Entry 1QAM (X-ray diffraction, 2.20 A resolution); this record covers chain A.

[Chain A]
Protein: Ermc' methyltransferase
Organism: Bacillus subtilis
Notes: EC 2.1.1.48
UniProtKB: P13956 (ERM_BACSU); numbering as in UniProt (aligned over 1-244)
Amino-acid sequence (244 residues; numbered 1 to 244; the number before each row is that of its first residue):
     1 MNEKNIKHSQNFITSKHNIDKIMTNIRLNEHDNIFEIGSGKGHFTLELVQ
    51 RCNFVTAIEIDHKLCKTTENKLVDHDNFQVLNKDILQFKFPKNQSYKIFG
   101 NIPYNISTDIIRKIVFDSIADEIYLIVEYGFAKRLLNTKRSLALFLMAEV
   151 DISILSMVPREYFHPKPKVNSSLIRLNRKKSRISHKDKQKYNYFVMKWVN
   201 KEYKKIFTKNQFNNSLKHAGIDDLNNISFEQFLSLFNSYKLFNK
Not modelled in the structure: 1-9
Sequence notes: conflict Lys168 (Arg in P13956)
Swiss-Prot annotation at these positions:
  - binding site (S-adenosyl-L-methionine): Asn11, Ile13, Gly38, Glu59, Asp84, Asn101
  - mutagenesis: Asn11 (N11A: Reduces activity about 3-fold), Asn101 (N101A: Decreases affinity for S-adenosyl-L-methionine 4-fold. Reduces activity by 90%), Tyr104 (Y104A: Loss of activity), Thr108 (T108A: Decreases affinity for S-adenosyl-L-methionine 8-fold. Reduces activity by 99%), Arg112 (R112A: Reduces activity by 90%; R112D: Decreases affinity for S-adenosyl-L-methionine 5-fold. Decreases affinity for RNA 6-fold. Reduces activity by 99%), Lys133 (K133A: Reduces activity by about 80%), Arg134 (R134A: Decreases affinity for S-adenosyl-L-methionine 7-fold. Decreases affinity for RNA about 4-fold. Reduces activity by over 99%. May severely impair protein folding), Arg140 (R140A: Decreases affinity for S-adenosyl-L-methionine 7-fold. Reduces activity by about 85%), Pro165 (P165A: Decreases affinity for S-adenosyl-L-methionine 6-fold. Reduces activity by about 96%), Lys166 (K166A: Decreases affinity for RNA about 6-fold)

[Summary]
UniProt lists 6 S-adenosyl-L-methionine-binding residues and 10 mutagenesis sites.
Chain A is Ermc' methyltransferase (Bacillus subtilis); the structure, The structure of the rRNA
methyltransferase ermc': implications for the reaction mechanism, was determined by X-ray diffraction (same
publication as 1QAN, 1QAO and 1QAQ).
